Entry 8PPZ (X-ray diffraction, 1.85 A resolution); this record covers chains A and B.

Chain A:
Name: Peptidyl-prolyl cis-trans isomerase FKBP1A
Organism: Homo sapiens
Notes: EC 5.2.1.8
UniProt: P62942 (FKB1A_HUMAN); residues 1-107 here correspond to UniProt positions 2-108 (UniProt number = residue number + 1)
Sequence (107 residues; each row starts with the number of its first residue):
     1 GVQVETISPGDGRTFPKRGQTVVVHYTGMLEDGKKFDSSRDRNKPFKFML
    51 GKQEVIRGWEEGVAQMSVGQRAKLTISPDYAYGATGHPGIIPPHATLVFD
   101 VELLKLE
Differences from the reference sequence: engineered mutation Val22 (Cys23 in P62942)
Swiss-Prot annotation at these positions:
  - modified residue: Lys52 (N6-acetyllysine)
Residues lining bound ligands: 0AN ((1S,5S,6R)-10-[3,5-bis(chloranyl)phenyl]sulfonyl-5-[(E)-2-(2-chlorophenyl)ethenyl]-3-(pyridin-2-ylmethyl)-3,10-diazabicyclo[4.3.1]decan-2-one): Tyr26, Phe36, Asp37, Arg42, Phe46, Glu54, Val55, Ile56, Trp59, Tyr82, His87, Ile90, Leu97, Phe99

Chain B:
Name: Serine/threonine-protein kinase mTOR
Organism: Homo sapiens
Notes: EC 2.7.11.1
UniProt: P42345 (MTOR_HUMAN); numbering as in UniProt (aligned over 2025-2114)
Sequence (98 residues; each row starts with the number of its first residue):
  2017 GAMDPEFMEMWHEGLEEASRLYFGERNVKGMFEVLEPLHAMMERGPQTLK
  2067 ETSFNQAYGRDLMEAQEWCRKYMKSGNVKDLTQAWDLYYHVFRRISKQ
Unresolved in the structure: 2017-2018, 2113-2114
Differences from the reference sequence: expression tag (2017-2024)
Swiss-Prot annotation at these positions:
  - cross-link: Lys2066 (Glycyl lysine isopeptide (Lys-Gly) (interchain with G-Cter in ubiquitin))
  - mutagenesis: Lys2066 (K2066R: Complete loss ubiquitination by the SCF(FBXO22) complex)
Residues lining bound ligands: 0AN ((1S,5S,6R)-10-[3,5-bis(chloranyl)phenyl]sulfonyl-5-[(E)-2-(2-chlorophenyl)ethenyl]-3-(pyridin-2-ylmethyl)-3,10-diazabicyclo[4.3.1]decan-2-one): Tyr2038, Phe2039, Val2094, Thr2098, Trp2101, Asp2102, Tyr2105

Chain A / chain B interface:
Residue-residue contacts (17; chain A residue first):
  Lys44(A) - Asn2093(B)  hydrogen bond
  Lys44(A) - Val2094(B)
  Tyr82(A) - Tyr2105(B)
  Thr85(A) - Tyr2105(B)
  Thr85(A) - Phe2108(B)
  Thr85(A) - Arg2109(B)
  Gly86(A) - Tyr2105(B)  hydrogen bond (backbone-side chain)
  His87(A) - Phe2039(B)
  His87(A) - Trp2101(B)
  His87(A) - Tyr2105(B)
  Pro88(A) - Ser2035(B)  hydrogen bond (backbone-side chain)
  Pro88(A) - Phe2108(B)  hydrophobic
  Gly89(A) - Ser2035(B)  hydrogen bond (backbone-side chain)
  Gly89(A) - Arg2036(B)
  Gly89(A) - Phe2039(B)
  Gly89(A) - Gly2040(B)
  Ile90(A) - Phe2039(B)  hydrophobic
Interface residues without a listed pair, chain A (9 interface residues in all): Arg42
Interface residues without a listed pair, chain B (14 interface residues in all): Leu2031, Glu2032, Lys2095, Ser2112

Overview:
Chain A and chain B form an interface of 9 and 14 residues respectively; the contacts include 4 hydrogen
bonds. Polar contacts include Lys44(A)-Asn2093(B), Gly86(A)-Tyr2105(B) and Pro88(A)-Ser2035(B). Compound 0AN
is bound between chain A and chain B. From UniProt: one mutagenesis site on chain B.
Chain A is Peptidyl-prolyl cis-trans isomerase FKBP1A and chain B is Serine/threonine-protein kinase mTOR,
both from Homo sapiens; the structure, Co-crystal structure of FKBP12, compound 7 and the FRB fragment of
mTOR, was determined by X-ray diffraction.
